Entry 2JIY (X-ray diffraction, 2.20 A resolution); this record covers chains H and L of the 3 polymer chains in the assembly.

Chain H:
Protein: Reaction center protein H chain
Organism: Rhodobacter sphaeroides
UniProt: P0C0Y7 (RCEH_RHOSH); residue numbers follow UniProt; this construct covers 1-260
Sequence (260 residues; numbered 1 to 260; the number before each row is that of its first residue):
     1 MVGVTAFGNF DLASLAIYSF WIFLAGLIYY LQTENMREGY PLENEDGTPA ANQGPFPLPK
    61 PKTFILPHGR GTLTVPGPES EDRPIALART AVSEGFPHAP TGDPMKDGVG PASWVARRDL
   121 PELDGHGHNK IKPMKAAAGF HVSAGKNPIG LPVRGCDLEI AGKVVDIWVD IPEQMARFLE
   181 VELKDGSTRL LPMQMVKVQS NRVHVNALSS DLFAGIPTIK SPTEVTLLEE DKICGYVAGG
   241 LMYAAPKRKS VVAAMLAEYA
Disordered / not traced: 1-10, 251-260

Chain L:
Protein: Reaction center protein L chain
Organism: Rhodobacter sphaeroides
UniProt: P0C0Y8 (RCEL_RHOSH); residues 1-281 here correspond to UniProt positions 2-282 (UniProt number = residue number + 1)
Sequence (281 residues; numbered 1 to 281; the number before each row is that of its first residue):
     1 ALLSFERKYR VPGGTLVGGN LFDFWVGPFY VGFFGVATFF FAALGIILIA WSAVLQGTWN
    61 PQLISVYPPA LEYGLGGAPL AKGGLWQIIT ICATGAFVSW ALREVEICRK LGIGYHIPFA
   121 FAFAILAYLT LVLFRPVMMG AWGYAFPYGI WTHLDWVSNT GYTYGNFHYN PAHMIAISFF
   181 FTNALALALH GALVLSAANP EKGKEMRTPD HEDTFFRDLV GYSIGTLGIH RLGLLLSLSA
   241 VFFSALCMII TGTIWFDQWV DWWQWWVKLP WWANIPGGIN G
Metal / ion sites: bacteriochlorophyll a Mg site 1 near H153 (its only coordinating residue here); bacteriochlorophyll a Mg site 2 near H173 (its only coordinating residue here); Fe ion: H190, H230 (shared with 3 residues of chain M)
Ligand contacts:
  - bacteriochlorophyll a (BCL), molecule 1: I46, I49, Y128, L131, F146, I150, W151, H153, L154, W156, V157
  - bacteriochlorophyll a (BCL), molecule 2: F97, F121, A124, I125, A127, Y128, L131, W156, V157, S158, T160, G161, Y162, N166, F167, H168, H173, A176, I177, F180, F181, V241, S244, A245, C247, M248
  - bacteriochlorophyll a (BCL), molecule 3: V157, Y162, H168, F181
  - bacteriochlorophyll a (BCL), molecule 4: H168, P171, M174, I175, I177, S178, F179, F181, T182, W262, W263
  - bacteriopheophytin a (BPH): T38, F41, A42, G45, I49, I89, C92, A93, A96, F97, W100, E104, I117, A120, F121, F123, A124, Y128, F146, Y148, G149, I150, H153, F180, S237, L238, V241
  - ubiquinone-10 (U10), molecule 1: F29, Y30, V31, G35, T38, F39, W100, R103
  - ubiquinone-10 (U10), molecule 2: T182, L185, A186, L189, H190, L193, V194, E212, D213, F216, V220, Y222, S223, I224, G225, T226, I229, L232, L236

Chain H / chain L interface:
Contacting residue pairs - 71 pairs, chain H then chain L:
  G39(H) - L3(L)
  G39(H) - S4(L)  hydrogen bond (backbone-backbone)
  G39(H) - F5(L)
  Y40(H) - L3(L)  hydrophobic
  L42(H) - L2(L)
  L42(H) - L3(L)  hydrophobic
  E43(H) - A1(L)  hydrogen bond (backbone-backbone)
  E43(H) - L2(L)  hydrogen bond (backbone-backbone)
  E43(H) - S4(L)
  E45(H) - R7(L)
  A50(H) - A1(L)
  K62(H) - N199(L)  hydrogen bond
  F64(H) - A198(L)
  F64(H) - M206(L)  hydrophobic
  I65(H) - G203(L)
  I65(H) - K204(L)
  I65(H) - E205(L)
  I65(H) - M206(L)  hydrogen bond (backbone-backbone)
  L66(H) - E205(L)
  L66(H) - M206(L)  hydrophobic
  P67(H) - E205(L)
  P67(H) - M206(L)
  E79(H) - S4(L)
  E81(H) - S4(L)
  E81(H) - F5(L)
  E81(H) - K8(L)  salt bridge
  R83(H) - K8(L)
  I85(H) - K8(L)
  L87(H) - R7(L)
  L87(H) - K8(L)
  L87(H) - V11(L)  hydrophobic
  A88(H) - R7(L)
  R89(H) - R7(L)
  G95(H) - F24(L)
  G95(H) - W25(L)  hydrogen bond (backbone-backbone)
  F96(H) - F24(L)  hydrophobic
  P97(H) - R10(L)
  P97(H) - V11(L)
  P97(H) - P12(L)
  P97(H) - D23(L)
  P97(H) - W25(L)
  H98(H) - R7(L)  hydrogen bond
  H98(H) - R10(L)  hydrogen bond (backbone-backbone)
  H98(H) - V11(L)
  H98(H) - P12(L)
  V109(H) - K8(L)
  G110(H) - K8(L)  hydrogen bond (backbone-backbone)
  G110(H) - Y9(L)
  G110(H) - V11(L)
  P111(H) - V11(L)
  P111(H) - K110(L)
  P111(H) - L111(L)
  P111(H) - G112(L)
  S113(H) - K8(L)
  S113(H) - Y9(L)
  W114(H) - K8(L)
  D124(H) - D210(L)
  G125(H) - T208(L)
  G125(H) - D210(L)  hydrogen bond (backbone-side chain)
  P172(H) - D210(L)
  E173(H) - P209(L)
  E173(H) - G225(L)
  E173(H) - T226(L)  hydrogen bond
  E173(H) - L227(L)  hydrogen bond (side chain-backbone)
  A238(H) - G112(L)
  M242(H) - P12(L)
  M242(H) - G13(L)
  M242(H) - G14(L)
  M242(H) - R109(L)
  M242(H) - K110(L)
  Y243(H) - V11(L)
Also at the interface, not in a pair above, chain H (43 interface residues in all): E38, N44, H68, E94, A99, P100, V115, K130, M175
Also at the interface, not in a pair above, chain L (33 interface residues in all): D213

In short:
43 residues of chain H face 33 of chain L across their interface; the contacts include 12 hydrogen bonds and 1
salt bridge. Polar contacts include E81(H)-K8(L), K62(H)-N199(L) and H98(H)-R7(L). Bound to chain L: 4 copies
of bacteriochlorophyll a, bacteriopheophytin a and ubiquinone-10.
Chain H is Reaction center protein H chain and chain L is Reaction center protein L chain, both from
Rhodobacter sphaeroides; the structure, Photosynthetic reaction center mutant with ala M149 replaced with trp
(chain M, AM149W), was determined by X-ray diffraction (same publication as 2JJ0).
